4DRA - chains A and D of the 4 polymer chains in the assembly; structure by X-ray diffraction, 2.41 A resolution.

== Chain A (and D) ==
Name: Centromere protein S
Source organism: Homo sapiens
Notes: fragment: C-terminus deleted; chain D of this document is another copy of the same molecule, construct and numbering; everything in this record applies to it too
Reference sequence: Q8N2Z9 (CENPS_HUMAN); numbering as in UniProt (aligned over 1-107)
Amino-acid sequence (113 residues; each row starts with the number of its first residue; numbers below 1 keep their minus sign (His-5 is residue -5)):
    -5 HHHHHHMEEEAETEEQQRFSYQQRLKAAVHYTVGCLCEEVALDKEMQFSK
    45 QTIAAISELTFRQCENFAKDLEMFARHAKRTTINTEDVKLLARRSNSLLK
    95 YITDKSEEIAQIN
Not modelled in the structure: -5 to 12, 106-107 (chain D: -5 to 10, 104-107)
Construct notes: expression tag (-5 to 0)
Swiss-Prot annotation at these positions:
  - modified residue: Met1 (N-acetylmethionine)
  - mutagenesis: Lys73 to Arg74 (No effect on CENPX- and FANCM-binding; loss of double-stranded DNA-binding of the MHF heterodimer and of FANCM recruitment to fork DNA decrease in FA core complex activity, as shown by lower levels ...), Arg87 to Arg88 (Partial loss of CENPX- and FANCM-binding decrease in FA core complex activity, as shown by lower levels of FANCD2 monoubiquitination and higher frequency of sister chromatin exchanges ...)
Reported in the primary citation:
  - self-association interface (contacts with another copy of this molecule); pairs are residue here / residue on that copy: Asp64-Arg87 (salt bridge), His71-Asp81 (hydrogen bond), Arg88-Asp64 (salt bridge), Met67

== Interface between chain A and chain D ==
Contacting residue pairs - 22 pairs, chain A then chain D:
  Asp64(A) - Arg87(D)  salt bridge
  Met67(A) - Arg87(D)
  Phe68(A) - Phe68(D)  hydrophobic
  Phe68(A) - His71(D)  hydrogen bond (backbone-side chain)
  Phe68(A) - Arg87(D)
  His71(A) - Phe68(D)  hydrogen bond (side chain-backbone)
  His71(A) - Ala72(D)
  His71(A) - Arg74(D)  hydrogen bond
  His71(A) - Glu80(D)
  His71(A) - Asp81(D)  salt bridge
  His71(A) - Leu84(D)
  Ala72(A) - His71(D)
  Arg74(A) - His71(D)
  Asp81(A) - His71(D)  salt bridge
  Leu84(A) - Met67(D)  hydrophobic
  Leu84(A) - His71(D)
  Arg87(A) - Asp64(D)  salt bridge
  Arg87(A) - Met67(D)
  Arg87(A) - Phe68(D)
  Arg87(A) - Arg87(D)
  Arg88(A) - Asn60(D)
  Arg88(A) - Asp64(D)  salt bridge
Also at the interface, not in a pair above, chain A (12 interface residues in all): Ala69, Glu80

== Overview ==
12 residues of chain A face 11 of chain D across their interface, with 3 hydrogen bonds and 5 salt bridges.
Polar pairs include Asp64(A)-Arg87(D), His71(A)-Asp81(D) and Arg88(A)-Asp64(D). From UniProt: 4 mutagenesis
sites on chain A. From the paper: a self-association interface involving Asp64(A), Met67(A) and His71(A) among
others.
Chain A and chain D are both Centromere protein S (Homo sapiens); the structure, Crystal structure of MHF
complex, was determined by X-ray diffraction, deposited together with 4DRB.
